PDB entry 4JTY | X-ray diffraction, 2.60 A resolution | chain A

== Chain A ==
Name: Genome polyprotein
Organism: Hepatitis C virus
Notes: EC 3.4.22.-, 3.4.21.98, 3.6.1.15, 3.6.4.13, 2.7.7.48; fragment: rna-directed rna polymerase
Reference sequence: O92972 (POLG_HCVJ4); residues 1-570 here correspond to UniProt positions 2420-2989 (UniProt number = residue number + 2419)
Sequence (576 residues; each row starts with the number of its first residue):
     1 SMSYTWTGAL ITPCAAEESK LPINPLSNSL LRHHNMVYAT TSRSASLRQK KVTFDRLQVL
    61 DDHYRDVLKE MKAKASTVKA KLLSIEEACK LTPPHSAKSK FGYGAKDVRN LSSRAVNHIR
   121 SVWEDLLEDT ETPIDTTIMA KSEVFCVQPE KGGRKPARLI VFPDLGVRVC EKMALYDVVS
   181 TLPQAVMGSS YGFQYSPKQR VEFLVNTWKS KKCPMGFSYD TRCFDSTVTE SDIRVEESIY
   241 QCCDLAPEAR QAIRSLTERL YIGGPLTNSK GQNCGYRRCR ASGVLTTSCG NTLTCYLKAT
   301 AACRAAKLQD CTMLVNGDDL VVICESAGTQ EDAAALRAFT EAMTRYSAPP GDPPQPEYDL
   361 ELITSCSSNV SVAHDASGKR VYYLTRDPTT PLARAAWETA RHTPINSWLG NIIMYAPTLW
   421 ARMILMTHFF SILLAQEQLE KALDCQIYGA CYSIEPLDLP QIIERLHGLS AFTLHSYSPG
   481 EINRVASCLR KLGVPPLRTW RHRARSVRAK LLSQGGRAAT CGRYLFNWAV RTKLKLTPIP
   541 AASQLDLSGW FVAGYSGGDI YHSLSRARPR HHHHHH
Unresolved in the structure: 150-152, 564-576
Construct notes: expression tag (571-576)
Metal / ion sites: Mg2+: Q194, F551
Residues lining bound ligands: 1NV (3-{[4-oxo-1-(2,4,6-trifluorobenzyl)-1,4-dihydroquinazolin-6-yl]oxy}-2-(trifluoromethyl)benzamide): T418, L419, R422, M423, L474, H475, S476, Y477, I482, V485, A486, L489, P496, L497, W528
UniProt features mapped onto this chain:
  - binding site (Mg(2+)): D220, D318, D319
  - modified residue (Phosphoserine): S29, S42

== Summary ==
Bound to chain A: compound 1NV. Q194 and F551 form the Mg2+ site. Curated annotation (UniProt) lists 3
Mg2+-binding residues.
Chain A is Genome polyprotein (Hepatitis C virus); the structure, Crystal structure of HCV NS5B polymerase
with COMPOUND 2, was determined by X-ray diffraction, deposited together with 4JTW, 4JTZ, 4JU1 and 4JU2.
